Entry 9CJY (electron microscopy, 3.70 A resolution); this record covers chains A and H of the 12 polymer chains in the assembly.

== Chain A ==
Protein: Hemagglutinin HA1 chain
Source organism: Influenza A virus
Reference sequence: Q6WG00 (Q6WG00_9INFA); the construct lacks a stretch of the UniProt sequence and is renumbered around it, so the offset changes along the chain: 11-55 = UniProt 18-62; 56-79 = UniProt 64-87; 80-93 = UniProt 89-102; 94-117 = UniProt 104-127; 2 more segments
Chain sequence (326 residues; numbered 11 to 329 plus 10 insertion-coded residues; 3 numbers in that range are skipped by the numbering (no residue carries them; nothing is unmodelled there); the number before each row is that of its first residue; a row labelled like 117A-117C holds insertion residues (117A, then the next letters in order)):
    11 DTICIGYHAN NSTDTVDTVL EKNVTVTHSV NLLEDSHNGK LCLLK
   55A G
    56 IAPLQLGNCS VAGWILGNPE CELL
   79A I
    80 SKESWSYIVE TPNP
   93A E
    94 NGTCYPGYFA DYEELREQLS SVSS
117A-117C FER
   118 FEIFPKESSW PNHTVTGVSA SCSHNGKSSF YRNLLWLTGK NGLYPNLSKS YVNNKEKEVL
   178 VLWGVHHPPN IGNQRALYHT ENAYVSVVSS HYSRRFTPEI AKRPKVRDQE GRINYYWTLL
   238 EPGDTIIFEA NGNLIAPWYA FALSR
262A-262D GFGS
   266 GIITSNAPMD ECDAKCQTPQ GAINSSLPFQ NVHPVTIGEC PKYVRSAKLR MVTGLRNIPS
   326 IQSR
Disordered / not traced: 262A-262D, 326-329
Disulfide bonds: Cys52-Cys277, Cys64-Cys76, Cys97-Cys139, Cys281-Cys305

== Chain H ==
Protein: 3-C07 Heavy chain
Source organism: Macaca fascicularis
Chain sequence (122 residues; numbered 1 to 113 plus 9 insertion-coded residues; the number before each row is that of its first residue; a row labelled like 82A-82C holds insertion residues (82A, then the next letters in order)):
     1 QVQLVQSGAE VKKPGASVKV SCKASGFTFG RDSISWVRQA PGQGLEWMGV II
   52A P
    53 LVGITNYAEK FQGRVTITAD TSTNTAYMDL
82A-82C SSL
    83 RSEDTAVYYC ARGDSTSF
100A-100E YHNWF
   101 DVWGPGVLVT VSS
Disordered / not traced: 1, 15-16, 111-113
Disulfide bonds: Cys22-Cys92

== Chain A / chain H interface ==
Residue-residue contacts (9):
  His38(A) - Val54(H)
  His38(A) - Gly55(H)
  Val40(A) - Leu53(H)
  Asn289(A) - Thr75(H)
  Ser290(A) - Ser74(H)
  Ser291(A) - Ser74(H)
  Leu292(A) - Ser74(H)
  Thr318(A) - Leu53(H)
  Thr318(A) - Val54(H)  hydrogen bond (side chain-backbone)
Interface residues without a listed pair, chain H (6 interface residues in all): Thr73
Interface features reported in the paper:
  - specific contacts: Val40(A)-Leu53(H)
  - epitope / paratope residues, chain A: Val40(A)
  - epitope / paratope residues, chain H: Leu53(H)

== Summary ==
7 residues of chain A face 6 of chain H across their interface; the contacts include 1 hydrogen bond. Its one
hydrogen-bonded contact is Thr318(A)-Val54(H). The authors report a contact between Val40(A) and Leu53(H). The
paper reports epitope/paratope residues Val40(A) and Leu53(H).
Chain A is Hemagglutinin HA1 chain (Influenza A virus) and chain H is 3-C07 Heavy chain (Macaca fascicularis);
the structure, CryoEM structure of NC99 hemagglutinin trimer in complex with Fab BB798E 3-C07, was determined
by electron microscopy.
